6NIU - chains H and Z of the 6 polymer chains in the assembly; structure by X-ray diffraction, 4.30 A resolution (low resolution: residue-level contacts below are approximate; hydrogen-bond / salt-bridge calls are withheld).

# Chain H
Molecule: Human MZ4 Fab heavy chain
From: Homo sapiens
Notes: antibody fragment or engineered binder
Amino-acid sequence (120 residues; numbered 1 to 113 plus 7 insertion-coded residues; the number before each row is that of its first residue; a row labelled like 82A-82C holds insertion residues (82A, then the next letters in order)):
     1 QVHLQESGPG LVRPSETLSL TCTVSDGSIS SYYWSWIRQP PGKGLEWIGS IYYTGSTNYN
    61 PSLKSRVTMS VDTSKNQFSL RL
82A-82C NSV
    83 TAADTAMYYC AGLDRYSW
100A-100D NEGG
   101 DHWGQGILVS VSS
Disulfide bonds: Cys22-Cys92

# Chain Z
Molecule: Envelope protein E
From: Zika virus (isolate ZIKV/Human/French Polynesia/10087PF/2013)
UniProtKB: A0A024B7W1 (POLG_ZIKVF); residues 1-405 here correspond to UniProt positions 291-695 (UniProt number = residue number + 290)
Amino-acid sequence (447 residues; numbered 1 to 447; the number before each row is that of its first residue):
     1 IRCIGVSNRD FVEGMSGGTW VDVVLEHGGC VTVMAQDKPT VDIELVTTTV SNMAEVRSYC
    61 YEASISDMAS DSRCPTQGEA YLDKQSDTQY VCKRTLVDRG WGNGCGLFGK GSLVTCAKFA
   121 CSKKMTGKSI QPENLEYRIM LSVHGSQHSG MIVNDTGHET DENRAKVEIT PNSPRAEATL
   181 GGFGSLGLDC EPRTGLDFSD LYYLTMNNKH WLVHKEWFHD IPLPWHAGAD TGTPHWNNKE
   241 ALVEFKDAHA KRQTVVVLGS QEGAVHTALA GALEAEMDGA KGRLSSGHLK CRLKMDKLRL
   301 KGVSYSLCTA AFTFTKIPAE TLHGTVTVEV QYAGTDGPCK VPAQMAVDMQ TLTPVGRLIT
   361 ANPVITESTE NSKMMLELDP PFGDSYIVIG VGEKKITHHW HRSGSGPLEV LFQGPGSAWS
   421 HPQFEKGGGS GGGSGGGSAW SHPQFEK
Disordered / not traced: 230-233, 404-447
Disulfide bonds: Cys3-Cys30, Cys60-Cys121, Cys74-Cys105, Cys92-Cys116, Cys190-Cys291, Cys308-Cys339
Construct notes: expression tag (406-447)
Curated features (UniProtKB/Swiss-Prot):
  - region: Asp98 to Gly111 (Fusion peptide)
  - glycosylation: Asn154 (N-linked (GlcNAc...) asparagine)
  - cross-link (Glycyl lysine isopeptide (Lys-Gly)): Lys38 (interchain with G-Cter in ubiquitin), Lys281 (interchain with G-Cter in ubiquitin)

# How chain H and chain Z interact
Contacting residue pairs (13; chain H residue first):
  Tyr53(H) - Lys297(Z)
  Tyr98(H) - Gly181(Z)
  Tyr98(H) - Gly182(Z)
  Tyr98(H) - Leu300(Z)
  Tyr98(H) - Lys301(Z)
  Tyr98(H) - Gly302(Z)
  Ser99(H) - Gly302(Z)
  Ser99(H) - Val303(Z)
  Ser99(H) - Ser304(Z)
  Ser99(H) - Tyr305(Z)
  Trp100(H) - Arg299(Z)
  Trp100(H) - Leu300(Z)
  Trp100(H) - Val303(Z)
Other interface residues (no listed pair), chain H (6 interface residues in all): Asn100A, Glu100B
Other interface residues (no listed pair), chain Z (11 interface residues in all): Lys38
The authors on this interface:
  - epitope / paratope residues, chain Z: Gly182(Z), Lys297(Z), Arg299(Z), Ser304(Z), Tyr305(Z)
  - hot spots on chain Z (mutagenesis) - G302A, Y305A: decreased binding to MZ4 family mAbs

# In short
Chain H and chain Z form an interface of 6 and 11 residues respectively. The paper reports that G302A and
Y305A of chain Z reduce binding to MZ4 family mAbs; epitope/paratope residues Gly182(Z), Lys297(Z) and
Arg299(Z) among others.
Chain H is Human MZ4 Fab heavy chain (Homo sapiens) and chain Z is Envelope protein E (Zika virus (isolate
ZIKV/Human/French Polynesia/10087PF/2013)); the structure, Crystal structure of a human anti-ZIKV-DENV
neutralizing antibody MZ4 in complex with ZIKV E glycoprotein, was determined by X-ray diffraction together
with 6MTX, 6MTY, 6NIP and 6NIS from the same study.
